8ATC - chains C and D of the 4 polymer chains in the assembly; structure by X-ray diffraction, 2.50 A resolution.

[Chain C]
Molecule: Aspartate carbamoyltransferase (R state), catalytic chain
From: Escherichia coli
Notes: EC 2.1.3.2
UniProtKB: P0A786 (PYRB_ECOLI); residues 1-310 here = UniProt positions 1-310
Sequence (310 residues; numbered 1 to 310; the number before each row is that of its first residue):
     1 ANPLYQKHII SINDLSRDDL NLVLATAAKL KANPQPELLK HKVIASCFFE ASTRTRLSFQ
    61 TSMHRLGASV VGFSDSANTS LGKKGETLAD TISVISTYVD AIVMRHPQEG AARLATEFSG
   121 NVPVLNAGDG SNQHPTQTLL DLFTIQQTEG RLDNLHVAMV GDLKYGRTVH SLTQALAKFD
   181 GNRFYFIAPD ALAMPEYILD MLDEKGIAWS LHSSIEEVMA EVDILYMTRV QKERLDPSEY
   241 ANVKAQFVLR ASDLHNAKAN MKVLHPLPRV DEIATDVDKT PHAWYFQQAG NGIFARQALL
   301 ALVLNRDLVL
Construct notes: conflict Gln60 (Glu in P0A786), Gln147 (Glu in P0A786), Glu149 (Gln in P0A786), Glu196 (Gln in P0A786)
Residues lining bound ligands: N-(phosphonacetyl)-L-aspartic acid (PAL): Ala51, Ser52, Thr53, Arg54, Thr55, Ser80, Lys84, Arg105, His134, Gln137, Arg167, Thr168, Arg229, Gln231, Pro266, Leu267, Pro268

[Chain D]
Molecule: Aspartate carbamoyltransferase regulatory chain
From: Escherichia coli
UniProtKB: P0A7F3 (PYRI_ECOLI); residues 2-153 here correspond to UniProt positions 1-152 (UniProt number = residue number - 1)
Sequence (153 residues; each row starts with the number of its first residue):
     1 MTHDNKLGVE AIKRGTVIDH IPAQIGFKLL SLFKLTETDQ RITIGLNLPS GEMGRKDLIK
    61 IENTFLSEDQ VDQLALYAPQ ATVNRIDNYE VVGKSRPSLP ERIDNVLVCP NSNCISHAEP
   121 VSSSFAVRKR ANDIALKCKY CEKEFSHNVV LAN
Unresolved in the structure: 1-7
Construct notes: conflict Gly8 (Gln7 in P0A7F3)
Ion coordination: Zn2+: Cys109, Cys114, Cys138, Cys141

[Interface between chain C and chain D]
Residue-residue contacts (39; chain C residue first):
  Ser11(C) - Glu142(D)  hydrogen bond
  Asn13(C) - Lys137(D)
  Asn13(C) - Glu142(D)
  Thr87(C) - Glu119(D)
  Leu88(C) - Ile115(D)  hydrophobic
  Leu88(C) - Glu119(D)  hydrogen bond (backbone-side chain)
  Ala89(C) - Glu119(D)  hydrogen bond (backbone-side chain)
  His106(C) - Ile115(D)
  Pro107(C) - Asn113(D)  hydrogen bond (backbone-side chain)
  Gln108(C) - Asn113(D)
  Gln108(C) - Cys114(D)
  Gln108(C) - Ile115(D)
  Gln108(C) - Ala118(D)
  Glu109(C) - Asn111(D)  hydrogen bond
  Glu109(C) - Asn113(D)  hydrogen bond
  Glu109(C) - Cys114(D)
  Glu109(C) - Ile115(D)  hydrogen bond (backbone-backbone)
  Glu109(C) - Cys141(D)
  Gly110(C) - Ile115(D)
  Gly110(C) - Tyr140(D)
  Ala111(C) - Ile115(D)
  Arg113(C) - Lys139(D)  hydrogen bond (side chain-backbone)
  Arg113(C) - Tyr140(D)
  Arg113(C) - Glu142(D)  salt bridge
  Leu114(C) - Glu119(D)
  Leu114(C) - Val121(D)  hydrophobic
  Glu117(C) - Val121(D)
  Glu117(C) - Lys139(D)  salt bridge
  Glu117(C) - Tyr140(D)  hydrogen bond
  Phe118(C) - Val121(D)  hydrophobic
  Ser131(C) - Lys143(D)
  Asn132(C) - Cys141(D)
  Asn132(C) - Glu142(D)
  Gln133(C) - Glu142(D)
  Tyr197(C) - Glu144(D)
  Asp200(C) - Arg128(D)  salt bridge
  Asp200(C) - Arg130(D)  salt bridge
  Asp200(C) - Glu144(D)
  Glu204(C) - Arg128(D)  salt bridge
Interface residues without a listed pair, chain C (23 interface residues in all): Gly130, Glu196
Interface residues without a listed pair, chain D (17 interface residues in all): Pro120

[Overview]
23 residues of chain C face 17 of chain D across their interface; the contacts include 9 hydrogen bonds and 5
salt bridges. Polar pairs include Arg113(C)-Glu142(D), Glu117(C)-Lys139(D) and Asp200(C)-Arg128(D). Chain C
binds N-(phosphonacetyl)-L-aspartic acid. Cys109(D), Cys114(D), Cys138(D) and Cys141(D) coordinate Zn2+.
Here chain C is Aspartate carbamoyltransferase (R state), catalytic chain and chain D is Aspartate
carbamoyltransferase regulatory chain, both from Escherichia coli. Entry 8ATC (Complex of
N-phosphonacetyl-L-aspartate with aspartate carbamoyltransferase. X-ray refinement, analysis of conformational
changes and catalytic and allosteric ...) was determined by X-ray diffraction.
